Entry 8RVP (electron microscopy, 2.28 A resolution); this record covers chains O and P of the 34 polymer chains in the assembly.

== Chain O ==
Molecule: Proteasome subunit alpha type-1
Organism: Saccharomyces cerevisiae
UniProtKB: P21243 (PSA1_YEAST); numbering as in UniProt (aligned over 1-252)
Amino-acid sequence (252 residues; each row starts with the number of its first residue):
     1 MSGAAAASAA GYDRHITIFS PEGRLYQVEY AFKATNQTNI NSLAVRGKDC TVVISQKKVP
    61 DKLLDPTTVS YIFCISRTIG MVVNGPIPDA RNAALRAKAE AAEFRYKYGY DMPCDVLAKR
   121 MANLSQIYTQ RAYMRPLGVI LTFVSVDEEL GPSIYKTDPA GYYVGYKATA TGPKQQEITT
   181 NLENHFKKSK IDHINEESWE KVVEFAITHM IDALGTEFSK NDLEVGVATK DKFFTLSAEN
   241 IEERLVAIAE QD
Unresolved in the structure: 1-7, 249-252

== Chain P ==
Molecule: Proteasome subunit alpha type-2
Organism: Saccharomyces cerevisiae
UniProtKB: P23639 (PSA2_YEAST); residues 1-250 here = UniProt positions 1-250
Amino-acid sequence (250 residues; row label = number of the first residue in the row):
     1 MTDRYSFSLT TFSPSGKLGQ IDYALTAVKQ GVTSLGIKAT NGVVIATEKK SSSPLAMSET
    61 LSKVSLLTPD IGAVYSGMGP DYRVLVDKSR KVAHTSYKRI YGEYPPTKLL VSEVAKIMQE
   121 ATQSGGVRPF GVSLLIAGHD EFNGFSLYQV DPSGSYFPWK ATAIGKGSVA AKTFLEKRWN
   181 DELELEDAIH IALLTLKESV EGEFNGDTIE LAIIGDENPD LLGYTGIPTD KGPRFRKLTS
   241 QEINDRLEAL
UniProt features mapped onto this chain:
  - cross-link: Lys108 (Glycyl lysine isopeptide (Lys-Gly) (interchain with G-Cter in ubiquitin))

== Interface between chain O and chain P ==
Residue-residue contacts - 58 pairs, chain O then chain P:
  Ile16(O) - Leu9(P)  hydrophobic
  Thr17(O) - Arg128(P)
  Ile18(O) - Gln20(P)
  Phe19(O) - Gln20(P)  hydrogen bond (backbone-side chain)
  Phe19(O) - Tyr23(P)
  Phe19(O) - Ala24(P)  hydrophobic
  Phe19(O) - Met78(P)  hydrophobic
  Phe19(O) - Arg128(P)
  Phe19(O) - Pro129(P)
  Phe19(O) - Gly131(P)
  Ser20(O) - Tyr23(P)
  Pro21(O) - Tyr23(P)  hydrophobic
  Pro21(O) - Thr26(P)
  Glu22(O) - Thr26(P)
  Gly23(O) - Tyr23(P)
  Gly23(O) - Ala27(P)
  Leu25(O) - Met78(P)  hydrophobic
  Leu25(O) - Arg128(P)
  Arg46(O) - Met57(P)
  Lys119(O) - Arg83(P)  hydrogen bond (backbone-side chain)
  Lys119(O) - Asp87(P)  salt bridge
  Ala122(O) - Arg83(P)
  Asn123(O) - Arg83(P)  hydrogen bond
  Gln126(O) - Pro80(P)
  Gln126(O) - Asp81(P)  hydrogen bond
  Gln126(O) - Val84(P)
  Thr129(O) - Arg128(P)  hydrogen bond (backbone-side chain)
  Gln130(O) - Gly126(P)
  Gln130(O) - Val127(P)
  Gln130(O) - Arg128(P)  hydrogen bond (side chain-backbone)
  Gln130(O) - Phe130(P)
  Arg131(O) - Gly126(P)
  Arg131(O) - Val127(P)
  Ala132(O) - Gly126(P)  hydrogen bond (backbone-backbone)
  Tyr133(O) - Ser6(P)  hydrogen bond
  Tyr155(O) - Thr60(P)
  Ala160(O) - Pro80(P)
  Gly161(O) - Pro80(P)
  Gly161(O) - Arg83(P)  hydrogen bond (backbone-side chain)
  Tyr162(O) - Leu61(P)  hydrophobic
  Tyr163(O) - Leu61(P)
  Tyr163(O) - Arg83(P)
  Val164(O) - Thr60(P)
  Val164(O) - Leu61(P)  hydrophobic
  Gly165(O) - Ala56(P)
  Gly165(O) - Met57(P)  hydrogen bond (backbone-backbone)
  Gly165(O) - Thr60(P)  hydrogen bond (backbone-side chain)
  Tyr166(O) - Leu55(P)
  Tyr166(O) - Ala56(P)  hydrophobic
  Tyr166(O) - Met57(P)
  Lys167(O) - Leu55(P)  hydrogen bond (backbone-backbone)
  Lys167(O) - Met57(P)
  Ala168(O) - Leu55(P)
  Thr179(O) - Leu55(P)
  Leu182(O) - Leu55(P)  hydrophobic
  Glu183(O) - Pro54(P)
  Glu183(O) - Leu55(P)
  Phe186(O) - Leu55(P)  hydrophobic
Interface residues without a listed pair, chain O (34 interface residues in all): Asp192
Interface residues without a listed pair, chain P (27 interface residues in all): Ser53, Gly125

== Overview ==
34 residues of chain O and 27 residues of chain P are in contact; the contacts include 12 hydrogen bonds and 1
salt bridge. Polar pairs include Lys119(O)-Asp87(P), Phe19(O)-Gln20(P) and Lys119(O)-Arg83(P).
Here chain O is Proteasome subunit alpha type-1 and chain P is Proteasome subunit alpha type-2, both from
Saccharomyces cerevisiae. Entry 8RVP (Proteasomal late precursor complex from pre1-1, state 2) was determined
by electron microscopy together with 8RVL, 8RVO, 8RVQ and 9GBK from the same study.
